Entry 4P46 (X-ray diffraction, 2.85 A resolution); this record covers chains C and B of the 4 polymer chains in the assembly.

Chain C:
Protein: H-2 class II histocompatibility antigen, A-B alpha chain
From: Mus musculus
Reference sequence: P14434 (HA2B_MOUSE); residues 0-178 here correspond to UniProt positions 27-205 (UniProt number = residue number + 27)
Chain sequence (179 residues; each row starts with the number of its first residue; numbering starts at 0):
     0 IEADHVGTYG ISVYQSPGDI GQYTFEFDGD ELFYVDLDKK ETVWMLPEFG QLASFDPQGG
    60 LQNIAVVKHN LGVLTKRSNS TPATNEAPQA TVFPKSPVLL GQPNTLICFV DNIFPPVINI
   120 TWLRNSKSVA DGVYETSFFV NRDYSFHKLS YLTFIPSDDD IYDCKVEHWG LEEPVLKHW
Disulfide bonds: C107-C163
Swiss-Prot annotation at these positions:
  - glycosylation: N118 (N-linked (GlcNAc...) asparagine)
Reported in the primary citation:
  - mutagenesis - Q57A, Q61A: unchanged signaling
  - mutagenesis - Q61A (1,000-fold): decreased signaling in response to 3K peptide

Chain B:
Protein: J809.B5 TCR beta chain (Vb8.2)
From: Mus musculus
Chain sequence (238 residues; row label = number of the first residue in the row):
     1 AVTQSPRNKV AVTGGKVTLS CNQTNNHNNM YWYRQDTGHG LRLIHYSYGA GSTEKGDIPD
    61 GYKASRPSQE NFSLILELAT PSQTSVYFCA SGDFWGDTLY FGAGTRLSVL EDLKNVFPPE
   121 VAVFEPSEAE ISHTQKATLV CLATGFYPDH VELSWWVNGK EVHSGVCTDP QPLKEQPALN
   181 DSRYALSSRL RVSATFWQNP RNHFRCQVQF YGLSENDEWT QDRAKPVTQI VSAEAWGR
Disulfide bonds: C21-C89, C141-C206

Chain C / chain B interface:
Pairs across the interface (14; chain C residue first):
  K39(C) - T53(B)  hydrogen bond (side chain-backbone)
  K39(C) - E54(B)  salt bridge
  Q57(C) - Y46(B)
  Q57(C) - Y48(B)  hydrogen bond
  Q57(C) - E54(B)  hydrogen bond
  G58(C) - W95(B)
  L60(C) - Y48(B)
  Q61(C) - N29(B)  hydrogen bond
  Q61(C) - Y48(B)
  Q61(C) - F94(B)
  Q61(C) - W95(B)  hydrogen bond (side chain-backbone)
  N62(C) - W95(B)
  A64(C) - Y48(B)  hydrophobic
  V65(C) - F94(B)  hydrophobic
Other interface residues (no listed pair), chain C (10 interface residues in all): K67, H68
Other interface residues (no listed pair), chain B (9 interface residues in all): N28, A50

Summary:
10 residues of chain C face 9 of chain B across their interface; the contacts include 5 hydrogen bonds and 1
salt bridge. Polar pairs include K39(C)-E54(B), K39(C)-T53(B) and Q57(C)-Y48(B). From the paper: Q61A of chain
C reduces signaling in response to 3K peptide; Q57A and Q61A of chain C leave signaling unchanged.
Chain C is H-2 class II histocompatibility antigen, A-B alpha chain and chain B is J809.B5 TCR beta chain
(Vb8.2), both from Mus musculus; the structure, J809.B5 Y31A TCR bound to IAb3K, was determined by X-ray
diffraction (same publication as 4P23).
